PDB entry 7Y27 | electron microscopy, 3.48 A resolution | chains B and D of the 6 polymer chains in the assembly

[Chain B]
Molecule: Engineered Guanine nucleotide-binding protein G(q) subunit alpha
Source organism: Homo sapiens
Sequence (243 residues; numbered 4 to 246; the number before each row is that of its first residue):
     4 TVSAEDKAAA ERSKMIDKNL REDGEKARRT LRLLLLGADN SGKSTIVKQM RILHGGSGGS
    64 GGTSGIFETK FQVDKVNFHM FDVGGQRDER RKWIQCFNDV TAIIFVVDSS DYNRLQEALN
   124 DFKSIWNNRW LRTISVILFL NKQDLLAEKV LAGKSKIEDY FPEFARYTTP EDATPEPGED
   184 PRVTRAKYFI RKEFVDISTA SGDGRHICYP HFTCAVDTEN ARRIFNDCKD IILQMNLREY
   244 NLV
Not modelled in the structure: 56-67

[Chain D]
Molecule: single Fab chain (svFv16)
Source organism: Homo sapiens
Notes: antibody fragment or engineered binder
Sequence (258 residues; row label = number of the first residue in the row; note: 3 numbers in that range are skipped by the numbering (no residue carries them; nothing is unmodelled there); a row labelled like 120A-120O holds insertion residues (120A, then the next letters in order)):
     2 VQLVESGGGL VQPGGSRKLS CSASGFAFSS FGMHWVRQAP EKGLEWVAYI SSGSGTIYYA
    62 DTVKGRFTIS RDDPKNTLFL QMTSLRSEDT AMYYCVRSIY YYGSSPFDFW GQGTTLTVS
120A-120O SGGGSGGGGSGGGGS
   124 SDIVMTQATS SVPVTPGESV SISCRSSKSL LHSNGNTYLY WFLQRPGQSP QLLIYRMSNL
   184 ASGVPERFSG SGSGTAFTLT ISRLEAEDVG VYYCMQHLEY PLTFGAGTKL ELKAAAHHHH
   244 HHHH
Not modelled in the structure: 120A-120O, 138, 236-247
Disulfide bonds: Cys-147/Cys-217

[How chain B and chain D interact]
Pairs across the interface (10):
  Thr-4(B) / His-155(D)  hydrogen bond (backbone-side chain)
  Ser-6(B) / Tyr-161(D)  hydrogen bond
  Glu-8(B) / Tyr-101(D)
  Glu-8(B) / Tyr-161(D)
  Glu-8(B) / Tyr-163(D)
  Ala-11(B) / Tyr-101(D)  hydrophobic
  Glu-14(B) / Ser-53(D)
  Arg-15(B) / Ile-100(D)
  Arg-15(B) / Tyr-101(D)
  Met-18(B) / Ser-53(D)
Interface residues without a listed pair, chain B (9 interface residues in all): Val-5, Ala-12
Interface residues without a listed pair, chain D (10 interface residues in all): Gly-54, Tyr-102, Pro-107, Asn-157

[In short]
Chain B and chain D form an interface of 9 and 10 residues respectively, with 2 hydrogen bonds. Polar pairs
include Thr-4(B)/His-155(D) and Ser-6(B)/Tyr-161(D).
Chain B is Engineered Guanine nucleotide-binding protein G(q) subunit alpha and chain D is single Fab chain
(svFv16), both from Homo sapiens; the structure, Cryo-EM structure of the SST-14-bound SSTR2-miniGq-scFv16
complex, was determined by electron microscopy together with 7Y24 and 7Y26 from the same study.
